Entry 9ETZ (electron microscopy, 2.40 A resolution); this record covers chains C and G of the 32 polymer chains in the assembly.

[Chain C]
Molecule: Cytochrome b
Organism: Saccharomyces cerevisiae
Notes: EC 7.1.1.8
UniProt: P00163 (CYB_YEAST); residue numbers follow UniProt; this construct covers 1-385
Sequence (385 residues; row label = number of the first residue in the row):
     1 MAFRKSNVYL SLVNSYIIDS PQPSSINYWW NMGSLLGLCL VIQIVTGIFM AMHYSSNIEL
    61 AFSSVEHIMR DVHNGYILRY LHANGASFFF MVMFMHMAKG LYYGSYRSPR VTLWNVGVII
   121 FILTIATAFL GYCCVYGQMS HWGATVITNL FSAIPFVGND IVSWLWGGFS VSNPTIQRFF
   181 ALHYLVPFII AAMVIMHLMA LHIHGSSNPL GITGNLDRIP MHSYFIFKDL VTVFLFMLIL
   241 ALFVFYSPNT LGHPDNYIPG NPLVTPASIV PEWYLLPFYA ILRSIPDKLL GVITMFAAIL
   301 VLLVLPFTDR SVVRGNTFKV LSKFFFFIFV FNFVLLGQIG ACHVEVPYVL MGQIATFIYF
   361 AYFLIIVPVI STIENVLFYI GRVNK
Curated features (UniProtKB/Swiss-Prot):
  - binding site (a ubiquinone): Tyr16, His202
  - binding site (heme b): His82, His96, His183, His197
  - natural variant: Ile122 (I122T: In strain: ATCC 44821 / 777-3A), Ile269 (I269ID: In strain: D273-10B/A21)
  - mutagenesis: Gly131 (G131S: In W7: Causes respiratory deficiency)
Bound ions: heme Fe site 1: His82, His183; heme Fe site 2: His96, His197
Ligand contacts:
  - heme (HEM), molecule 1: Trp30, Met32, Gly33, Ser34, Leu36, Gly37, Phe89, Met93, His96, Met97, Lys99, Ser105, Leu113, Trp114, Gly117, Val118, Ile120, Phe121, Val194, His197, Leu198, Leu201, Ser206, Ser207
  - heme (HEM), molecule 2: Leu40, Gln43, Ile44, Gly47, Ile48, Met50, Ala51, Tyr54, Val65, Arg79, His82, Ala83, Ala86, Thr127, Ala128, Gly131, Tyr132, Cys134, Val135, Phe180, His183, Tyr184, Pro187, Glu272, Tyr274
  - 1,2-diacyl-sn-glycero-3-phoshocholine (PCF): Trp29, Phe94, Met95, Met97, Ala98, Tyr102, Tyr103, Thr317, Phe318, Phe326, Phe327, Phe329, Val330, Phe333
  - UQ6 (5-(3,7,11,15,19,23-hexamethyl-tetracosa-2,6,10,14,18,22-hexaenyl)-2,3-dimethoxy-6-methyl-benzene-1,4-diol), molecule 1: Tyr16, Ile17, Gly33, Ser34, Gly37, Leu38, Leu40, Val41, Ile44, Val45, Ile48, Phe49, Met52, Ala191, Leu198, Met221, Ile226, Asp229
  - UQ6, molecule 2: Trp164, Leu182, Leu185

[Chain G]
Molecule: Cytochrome b-c1 complex subunit 7, mitochondrial
Organism: Saccharomyces cerevisiae
UniProt: P00128 (QCR7_YEAST); numbering as in UniProt (aligned over 2-127)
Sequence (126 residues; numbered 2 to 127; the number before each row is that of its first residue):
     2 PQSFTSIARI GDYILKSPVL SKLCVPVANQ FINLAGYKKL GLKFDDLIAE ENPIMQTALR
    62 RLPEDESYAR AYRIIRAHQT ELTHHLLPRN EWIKAQEDVP YLLPYILEAE AAAKEKDELD
   122 NIEVSK
Ligand contacts: 1,2-diacyl-sn-glycero-3-phoshocholine (PCF): Leu41, Glu82, Leu87

[Chain C / chain G interface]
Residue-residue contacts - 55 pairs, chain C then chain G:
  Ser24(C) with Leu83(G)
  Ser25(C) with His79(G), hydrogen bond
  Arg107(C) with Pro2(G)
  Asn208(C) with His79(G)
  Leu210(C) with Leu41(G), hydrophobic; Ala78(G); His79(G)
  Ile212(C) with Asp47(G); Leu48(G), hydrophobic
  Thr213(C) with Glu51(G), hydrogen bond; His79(G), hydrogen bond (backbone-side chain)
  Leu216(C) with Ala72(G), hydrophobic; Ile75(G), hydrophobic; Ile76(G), hydrophobic
  Asp309(C) with Pro2(G)
  Arg310(C) with Pro2(G); Gln3(G)
  Ser311(C) with Pro2(G)
  Val312(C) with Gln3(G); Phe5(G), hydrophobic; Ile49(G); Ala50(G), hydrogen bond (backbone-backbone)
  Val313(C) with Phe45(G), hydrophobic; Leu48(G)
  Arg314(C) with Glu52(G), salt bridge
  Phe318(C) with Ala36(G); Tyr38(G), hydrophobic; Leu48(G), hydrophobic
  Val320(C) with Phe32(G), hydrophobic; Leu35(G), hydrophobic
  Glu374(C) with Phe32(G)
  Asn375(C) with Gln3(G), hydrogen bond; Ile8(G)
  Val376(C) with Ile11(G), hydrophobic
  Leu377(C) with Ala29(G); Phe32(G), hydrophobic
  Phe378(C) with Phe32(G), hydrophobic; Tyr38(G), hydrophobic; Phe45(G), hydrophobic
  Tyr379(C) with Ile8(G), hydrophobic; Ala9(G); Gly12(G); Asp13(G), hydrogen bond
  Ile380(C) with Gly12(G); Ala29(G), hydrophobic
  Gly381(C) with Ala29(G); Asn30(G); Ile33(G)
  Arg382(C) with Phe45(G); Asp46(G), salt bridge; Asp99(G)
  Val383(C) with Leu16(G); Pro101(G), hydrophobic
  Lys385(C) with Asp13(G), salt bridge; Leu16(G)
Also at the interface, not in a pair above, chain C (31 interface residues in all): Pro109, Gly214, Thr317, Thr372
Also at the interface, not in a pair above, chain G (39 interface residues in all): Ile15, Cys25, Val26, Gly37, Glu82, Leu104

[Overview]
31 residues of chain C face 39 of chain G across their interface, with 6 hydrogen bonds and 3 salt bridges.
Polar pairs include Arg314(C)-Glu52(G), Arg382(C)-Asp46(G) and Lys385(C)-Asp13(G).
1,2-diacyl-sn-glycero-3-phoshocholine is bound between chain C and chain G. Bound to chain C: heme and
compound UQ6.
Chain C is Cytochrome b and chain G is Cytochrome b-c1 complex subunit 7, mitochondrial, both from
Saccharomyces cerevisiae; the structure, III2IV respiratory supercomplex from Saccharomyces cerevisiae, was
determined by electron microscopy.
